PDB entry 7E6G | X-ray diffraction, 2.65 A resolution | chains B and D of the 6 polymer chains in the assembly

== Chain B ==
Protein: Putative GGDEF domain protein
Organism: Pseudomonas aeruginosa
Reference sequence: A0A069QEY1 (A0A069QEY1_PSEAI); residue numbers follow UniProt; this construct covers 1-275
Sequence (276 residues; each row starts with the number of its first residue; numbering starts at 0):
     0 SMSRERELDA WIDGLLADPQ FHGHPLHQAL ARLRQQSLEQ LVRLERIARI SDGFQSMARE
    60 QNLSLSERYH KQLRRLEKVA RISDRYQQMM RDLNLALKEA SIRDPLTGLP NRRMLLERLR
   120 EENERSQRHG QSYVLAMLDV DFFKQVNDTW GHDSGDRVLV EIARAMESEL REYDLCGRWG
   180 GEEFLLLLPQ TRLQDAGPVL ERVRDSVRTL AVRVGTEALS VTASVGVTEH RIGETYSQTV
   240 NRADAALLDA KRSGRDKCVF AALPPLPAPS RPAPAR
Disordered / not traced: 0, 261-275
Sequence notes: expression tag (0)
From the paper describing this entry:
  - catalytic residues: Glu182
  - binding site for phosphomethylphosphonic acid guanylate ester: Asp138, Glu181, Lys250, Arg254
  - mutagenesis - D138A, D155A, E181A: abolished signaling
  - mutagenesis - D138A, E181A: decreased catalytic activity
  - mutagenesis - R201A: increased signaling
  - mutagenesis - R201A: increased catalytic activity on c-di-GMP
  - allosteric site: Leu169, Arg170, Tyr172, Asp173, Leu187, Thr190, Asp194, Pro197, Val198, Arg201
  - mutagenesis - R201A: increased binding to DUF1987 domain-containing protein (chain D)

== Chain D ==
Protein: DUF1987 domain-containing protein
Organism: Pseudomonas aeruginosa
Reference sequence: A0A072ZHB4 (A0A072ZHB4_PSEAI); residue numbers follow UniProt; this construct covers 1-126
Sequence (127 residues; numbered 0 to 126; the number before each row is that of its first residue; numbering starts at 0):
     0 SMSDLHIPGT QSTPAIQGDW QAGRLSMQGD SYPENSYELF GQVIDWVERF LADGQRPLEL
    60 DLRLLYLNTS SIKAMMDILD LLEEAHQGGR PVSLRWHYDR RNERVAELAE EFREDCSFPF
   120 AIQAHDE
Disordered / not traced: 0, 126
Sequence notes: expression tag (0)
From the paper describing this entry:
  - mutagenesis - N67A/T68A/S69A: abolished signaling
  - mutagenesis - N67A/T68A/S69A: decreased catalytic activity with Putative GGDEF domain protein (chain B)
  - mutagenesis - N67A, T68A, T68A/S69A, S69A, R103A, E110A: unchanged signaling
  - post-translational modification sites: Thr68 (citing earlier work)

== Interface between chain B and chain D ==
Residue-residue contacts (14; chain B residue first):
  Leu75(B) with Lys72(D)
  Ala79(B) with Thr68(D); Ser69(D)
  Ser82(B) with Thr68(D), hydrogen bond
  Asp83(B) with Asn67(D), hydrogen bond; Thr68(D), hydrogen bond (side chain-backbone); Ser69(D), hydrogen bond
  Gln86(B) with Tyr31(D); Tyr65(D), hydrogen bond; Asn67(D); Thr68(D), hydrogen bond
  Arg90(B) with Gln10(D), hydrogen bond (side chain-backbone); Ser11(D); Tyr31(D)
Other interface residues (no listed pair), chain B (8 interface residues in all): Glu76, Gln87
Other interface residues (no listed pair), chain D (10 interface residues in all): Asp29, Leu66
Interface features reported in the paper:
  - interface residues, chain D: Gln10(D)
  - hot spots on chain D (mutagenesis) - N67A/T68A/S69A: abolished binding to Putative GGDEF domain protein (chain B)

== Summary ==
The interface between chain B and chain D involves 8 residues on one side and 10 on the other, with 7 hydrogen
bonds. Among the polar pairs are Ser82(B)-Thr68(D), Asp83(B)-Asn67(D) and Asp83(B)-Thr68(D). The paper reports
the catalytic residue Glu182(B); D138A, D155A and E181A of chain B abolish signaling; 11 substitutions were
tested in all.
Chain B is Putative GGDEF domain protein and chain D is DUF1987 domain-containing protein, both from
Pseudomonas aeruginosa; the structure, Crystal structure of diguanylate cyclase SiaD in complex with its
activator SiaC from Pseudomonas aeruginosa, was determined by X-ray diffraction.
